PDB entry 2BWH | X-ray diffraction, 1.90 A resolution | chain A

# Chain A
Protein: Myoglobin
From: Physeter catodon
Notes: engineered mutation(s): L29W
UniProtKB: P02185 (MYG_PHYCD); residues 1-153 here correspond to UniProt positions 2-154 (UniProt number = residue number + 1)
Amino-acid sequence (153 residues; numbered 1 to 153; the number before each row is that of its first residue):
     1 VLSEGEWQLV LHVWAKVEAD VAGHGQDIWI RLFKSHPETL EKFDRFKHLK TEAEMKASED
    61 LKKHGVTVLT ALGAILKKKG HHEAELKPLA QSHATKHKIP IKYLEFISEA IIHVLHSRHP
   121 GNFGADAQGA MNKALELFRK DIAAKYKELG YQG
Differences from the reference sequence: conflict Trp29 (Leu30 in P02185), Asn122 (Asp123 in P02185)
Swiss-Prot annotation at these positions:
  - binding site (nitrite): His64
  - binding site (O2): His64
  - binding site (heme b): His93
  - modified residue: Ser3 (Phosphoserine), Thr67 (Phosphothreonine)
Metal / ion sites: heme Fe near His93 (its only coordinating residue here)
Ligand contacts:
  - carbon monoxide (CMO): Leu89, His93, Leu104, Phe138
  - heme (HEM): Trp29, Leu32, Thr39, Lys42, Phe43, Arg45, His64, Thr67, Val68, Ala71, Leu72, Leu89, Ser92, His93, His97, Ile99, Tyr103, Leu104, Ile107, Phe138
What the authors report for this chain:
  - conformationally variable residues: Trp29, Phe43, Phe46, His64

# Overview
Bound to chain A: heme and carbon monoxide. UniProt lists nitrite-binding residue His64, O2-binding residue
His64 and heme b-binding residue His93. The paper reports conformational variability at Trp29, Phe43 and Phe46
among others.
Chain A is Myoglobin (Physeter catodon); the structure, Laue Structure of a Short Lived State of L29W
Myoglobin, was determined by X-ray diffraction, deposited together with 2BW9.
